1RM5 - chains A and B; structure by X-ray diffraction, 2.10 A resolution.

== Chain A (and B) ==
Name: Glyceraldehyde 3-phosphate dehydrogenase A
From: Spinacia oleracea
Notes: EC 1.2.1.13; chain B of this document is another copy of the same molecule, construct and numbering; everything in this record applies to it too
Reference sequence: P19866 (G3PA_SPIOL); the construct lacks a stretch of the UniProt sequence and is renumbered around it, so the offset changes along the chain: 0-18 = UniProt 66-84; 19-34 = UniProt 87-102; 36-60 = UniProt 103-127; 61-122 = UniProt 129-190; 2 more segments
Sequence (337 residues; each row starts with the number of its first residue; note: 2 numbers in that range are skipped by the numbering (no residue carries them; nothing is unmodelled there); a row labelled like 18A-18B holds insertion residues (18A, then the next letters in order); numbering starts at 0):
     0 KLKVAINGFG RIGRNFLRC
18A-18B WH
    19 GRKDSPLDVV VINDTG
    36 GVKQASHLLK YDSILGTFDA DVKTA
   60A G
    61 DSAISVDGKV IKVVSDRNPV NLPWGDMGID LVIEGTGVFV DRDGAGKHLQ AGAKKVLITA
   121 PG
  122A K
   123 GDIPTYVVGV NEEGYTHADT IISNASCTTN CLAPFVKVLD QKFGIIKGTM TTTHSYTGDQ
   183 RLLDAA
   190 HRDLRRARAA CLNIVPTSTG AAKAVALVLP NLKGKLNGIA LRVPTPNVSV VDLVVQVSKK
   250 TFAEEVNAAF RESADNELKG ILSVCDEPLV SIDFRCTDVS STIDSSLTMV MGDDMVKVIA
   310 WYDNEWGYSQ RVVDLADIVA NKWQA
Sequence notes: engineered mutation Ala188 (Ser257 in P19866)
Swiss-Prot annotation at these positions:
  - active site: Cys149 (Nucleophile)
  - binding site (NADP(+)): Arg10, Ile11, Asp32, Arg77, Asn313
  - binding site (D-glyceraldehyde 3-phosphate): Ser148 to Thr150, Thr179, Arg195, Thr208, Gly209, Arg231
  - site: His176 (Activates thiol group during catalysis)
Small-molecule neighbours: NADPH (NDP; NADPH dihydro-nicotinamide-adenine-dinucleotide phosphate): Gly7, Phe8, Gly9, Arg10, Ile11, Asn31, Thr33, Asp76, Arg77, Gly95, Thr96, Gly97, Val98, Phe99, Thr119, Ala120, Cys149, Thr179, Asn313, Glu314, Tyr317

== Chain A / chain B interface ==
Pairs across the interface (35; chain A residue first):
  Arg10(A) - Asp186(B)
  Arg13(A) - Asp186(B)  hydrogen bond (side chain-backbone)
  Gln39(A) - Ala188(B)
  Gln39(A) - His190(B)  hydrogen bond (side chain-backbone)
  Tyr46(A) - Arg197(B)
  Asp47(A) - Asp186(B)
  Asp47(A) - Arg197(B)
  Ser48(A) - Asp186(B)  hydrogen bond
  Ser48(A) - Arg197(B)  hydrogen bond
  Ser48(A) - Asn202(B)  hydrogen bond
  Tyr178(A) - Leu184(B)  hydrophobic
  Tyr178(A) - Leu185(B)  hydrophobic
  Thr179(A) - Leu184(B)
  Leu184(A) - Tyr178(B)  hydrophobic
  Leu184(A) - Thr179(B)
  Leu184(A) - Gln182(B)
  Leu184(A) - Leu184(B)  hydrophobic
  Leu184(A) - Cys200(B)  hydrophobic
  Leu185(A) - Tyr178(B)
  Asp186(A) - Arg10(B)
  Asp186(A) - Arg13(B)  hydrogen bond (backbone-side chain)
  Asp186(A) - Asp47(B)
  Asp186(A) - Ser48(B)  hydrogen bond
  Ala187(A) - Leu43(B)
  Ala188(A) - Gln39(B)
  His190(A) - Gln39(B)  hydrogen bond (backbone-side chain)
  Leu193(A) - Lys38(B)
  Arg197(A) - Tyr46(B)
  Arg197(A) - Asp47(B)
  Arg197(A) - Ser48(B)  hydrogen bond
  Cys200(A) - Tyr178(B)
  Cys200(A) - Leu184(B)  hydrophobic
  Cys200(A) - Cys200(B)  disulfide
  Leu201(A) - Pro235(B)  hydrophobic
  Asn202(A) - Ser48(B)  hydrogen bond
Interface residues without a listed pair, chain A (29 interface residues in all): His42, Leu43, Ile49, Gly180, Gln182, Arg191, Ala196, Ala198, Ala199, Pro235
Interface residues without a listed pair, chain B (29 interface residues in all): His42, Ile49, Gly180, Ala187, Leu193, Ala198, Ala199, Leu201, Glu314
Cross-chain cystine bridges: Cys200(A)-Cys200(B)

== Overview ==
The chain A/chain B interface involves 29 residues from each chain, with 1 disulfide bond and 10 hydrogen
bonds. Polar pairs include Arg13(A)-Asp186(B), Gln39(A)-His190(B) and Ser48(A)-Asp186(B). Bound to chain A:
NADPH.
Both chains are Glyceraldehyde 3-phosphate dehydrogenase A (Spinacia oleracea). Entry 1RM5 (Crystal structure
of mutant S188A of photosynthetic glyceraldehyde-3-phosphate dehydrogenase A4 isoform, complexed with NADP)
was determined by X-ray diffraction (same publication as 1RM3 and 1RM4).
